4YEP - chains A and B; structure by X-ray diffraction, 1.19 A resolution.

[Chain A (and B)]
Molecule: Laminin subunit alpha-2
Source organism: Homo sapiens
Notes: fragment: L4b domain; chain B of this document is another copy of the same molecule, construct and numbering; everything in this record applies to it too
UniProt: P24043 (LAMA2_HUMAN); residue numbers follow UniProt; this construct covers 1181-1362
Amino-acid sequence (185 residues; numbered 1178 to 1362; the number before each row is that of its first residue):
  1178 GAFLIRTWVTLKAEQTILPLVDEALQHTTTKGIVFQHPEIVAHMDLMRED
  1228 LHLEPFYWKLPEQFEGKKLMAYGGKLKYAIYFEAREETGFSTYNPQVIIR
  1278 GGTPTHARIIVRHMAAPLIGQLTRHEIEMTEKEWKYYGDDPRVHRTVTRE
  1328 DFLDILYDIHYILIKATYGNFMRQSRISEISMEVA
Differences from the reference sequence: expression tag (1178-1180)

[Interface between chain A and chain B]
Residue-residue contacts - 15 pairs, chain A then chain B:
  Arg1183(A) - Ala1190(B)  hydrogen bond (side chain-backbone)
  Arg1183(A) - Pro1215(B)
  Thr1187(A) - Thr1184(B)
  Leu1188(A) - Thr1184(B)  hydrogen bond (backbone-side chain)
  Lys1189(A) - Arg1183(B)
  Lys1189(A) - Thr1184(B)
  Ala1190(A) - Arg1183(B)  hydrogen bond (backbone-side chain)
  Ala1190(A) - Thr1184(B)
  Ala1190(A) - Val1186(B)  hydrophobic
  Ala1190(A) - Met1247(B)
  Gln1192(A) - Arg1183(B)
  Thr1193(A) - Arg1183(B)
  Phe1212(A) - Arg1183(B)
  His1214(A) - Leu1181(B)
  Met1247(A) - Ala1190(B)  hydrophobic
Also at the interface, not in a pair above, chain A (12 interface residues in all): Val1186, Val1361
Also at the interface, not in a pair above, chain B (12 interface residues in all): Trp1185, Lys1189, Glu1191, Phe1212, Val1361

[Overview]
The chain A/chain B interface involves 12 residues from each chain, with 3 hydrogen bonds. Polar contacts
include Arg1183(A)-Ala1190(B) and Leu1188(A)-Thr1184(B).
Chain A and chain B are both Laminin subunit alpha-2 (Homo sapiens); the structure, L4b Domain of Human
Laminin alpha-2, was determined by X-ray diffraction (same publication as 4YEQ).
